Entry 9EZT (X-ray diffraction, 2.50 A resolution); this record covers chains A and B.

# Chain A (and B)
Protein: NAD(P)H dehydrogenase [quinone] 1
Organism: Homo sapiens
Notes: EC 1.6.5.2; chain B of this document is another copy of the same molecule, construct and numbering; everything in this record applies to it too
UniProt: P15559 (NQO1_HUMAN); residue numbers follow UniProt; this construct covers 1-274
Amino-acid sequence (274 residues; each row starts with the number of its first residue):
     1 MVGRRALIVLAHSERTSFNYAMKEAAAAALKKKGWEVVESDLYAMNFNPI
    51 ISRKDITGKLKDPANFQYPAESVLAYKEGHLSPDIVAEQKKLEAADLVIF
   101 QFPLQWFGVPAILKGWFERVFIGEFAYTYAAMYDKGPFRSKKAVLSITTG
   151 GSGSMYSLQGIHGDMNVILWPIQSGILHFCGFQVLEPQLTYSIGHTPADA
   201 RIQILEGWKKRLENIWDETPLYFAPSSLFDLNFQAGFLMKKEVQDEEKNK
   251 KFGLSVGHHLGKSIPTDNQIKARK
Curated features (UniProtKB/Swiss-Prot):
  - binding site (FAD): His-12, Phe-18, Asn-19, Gln-67, Leu-104 to Phe-107, Thr-148 to Gly-151, Tyr-156, Arg-201
  - binding site (substrate): Ala-126 to Thr-128
  - modified residue: Ser-82 (Phosphoserine)
  - cross-link (Glycyl lysine isopeptide (Lys-Gly)): Lys-250 (interchain with G-Cter in SUMO2), Lys-251 (interchain with G-Cter in SUMO2)
  - natural variant: Pro-187 (P187S: Loss of function associated with defective cofactor binding and accelerated proteasomal degradation)
  - mutagenesis: Gln-105 (Q105Y: Decreases the catalytic efficiency toward menadione. Increases the affinity toward NADH. Increases the catalytic afficiency toward nitrobenzene substrate ...), Tyr-129 (Y129F/V: Abolishes the interaction with TP73), Ile-204 (I204V: Has no effect on the affinity toward NADH; when associated with Y-105)
Small-molecule neighbours:
  - FAD (flavin-adenine dinucleotide), molecule 1: His-12, Thr-16, Ser-17, Phe-18, Asn-19, Ala-21, Pro-103, Leu-104, Gln-105, Trp-106, Phe-107, Thr-148, Thr-149, Gly-150, Gly-151, Tyr-156, Ile-193, Gly-194, Arg-201, Leu-205
  - FAD, molecule 2: Ile-51, Asn-65, Gln-67, Tyr-68, Pro-69, Glu-118
  - NAD (nicotinamide-adenine-dinucleotide): Tyr-127, Tyr-129, Phe-179, Phe-233, Gln-234
What the authors report for this chain:
  - conformationally variable residues (side-chain flip): Tyr-129, Arg-201, Phe-233

# Interface between chain A and chain B
Pairs across the interface (118):
  Glu-14(A) / Arg-53(B)  salt bridge
  Glu-14(A) / Phe-66(B)
  Thr-16(A) / Ala-64(B)
  Tyr-43(A) / Ile-50(B)  hydrophobic
  Tyr-43(A) / Ile-51(B)
  Pro-49(A) / Ile-50(B)  hydrophobic
  Pro-49(A) / Ala-111(B)
  Ile-50(A) / Tyr-43(B)  hydrophobic
  Ile-50(A) / Pro-49(B)  hydrophobic
  Ile-51(A) / Tyr-43(B)
  Ile-51(A) / Gln-105(B)
  Arg-53(A) / Glu-14(B)  salt bridge
  Ala-64(A) / Thr-16(B)
  Asn-65(A) / Thr-16(B)
  Phe-66(A) / Glu-14(B)
  Gln-105(A) / Ile-51(B)
  Gln-105(A) / Lys-114(B)  hydrogen bond (backbone-side chain)
  Gln-105(A) / Glu-118(B)
  Trp-106(A) / Lys-114(B)
  Trp-106(A) / Phe-117(B)
  Trp-106(A) / Glu-118(B)
  Trp-106(A) / Phe-121(B)
  Trp-106(A) / Tyr-127(B)  hydrophobic
  Trp-106(A) / Gly-175(B)
  Trp-106(A) / Ile-176(B)  hydrophobic
  Trp-106(A) / Phe-179(B)  hydrophobic
  Trp-106(A) / Cys-180(B)  hydrophobic
  Phe-107(A) / Tyr-133(B)
  Phe-107(A) / Pro-171(B)
  Phe-107(A) / Gly-175(B)
  Val-109(A) / Lys-114(B)  hydrogen bond (backbone-side chain)
  Val-109(A) / Glu-118(B)
  Pro-110(A) / Glu-118(B)
  Ala-111(A) / Pro-49(B)
  Ala-111(A) / Ala-111(B)
  Ala-111(A) / Gly-115(B)
  Ala-111(A) / Glu-118(B)  hydrogen bond (backbone-side chain)
  Lys-114(A) / Gln-105(B)  hydrogen bond (side chain-backbone)
  Lys-114(A) / Val-109(B)  hydrogen bond (side chain-backbone)
  Gly-115(A) / Ala-111(B)
  Phe-117(A) / Trp-106(B)  hydrogen bond (backbone-side chain)
  Glu-118(A) / Gln-105(B)
  Glu-118(A) / Trp-106(B)
  Glu-118(A) / Val-109(B)
  Glu-118(A) / Pro-110(B)
  Glu-118(A) / Ala-111(B)  hydrogen bond (side chain-backbone)
  Phe-121(A) / Trp-106(B)
  Tyr-127(A) / Trp-106(B)  hydrophobic
  Tyr-133(A) / Phe-107(B)
  Tyr-133(A) / Ile-161(B)  hydrophobic
  Tyr-133(A) / His-162(B)  hydrogen bond
  Ser-154(A) / Gly-236(B)  hydrogen bond (side chain-backbone)
  Ser-154(A) / Leu-238(B)
  Met-155(A) / Gly-236(B)
  Ser-157(A) / Leu-238(B)
  Leu-158(A) / His-259(B)
  Leu-158(A) / Leu-260(B)
  Gln-159(A) / Phe-229(B)
  Gln-159(A) / Phe-237(B)
  Gln-159(A) / Leu-238(B)
  Gln-159(A) / Met-239(B)  hydrogen bond (backbone-backbone)
  Gln-159(A) / Gln-244(B)
  Gly-160(A) / Phe-229(B)
  Gly-160(A) / Phe-237(B)
  Gly-160(A) / His-258(B)  hydrogen bond (backbone-side chain)
  Ile-161(A) / Tyr-133(B)  hydrophobic
  Ile-161(A) / Phe-229(B)  hydrophobic
  Ile-161(A) / Phe-237(B)  hydrogen bond (backbone-backbone)
  Ile-161(A) / His-258(B)  hydrogen bond (backbone-side chain)
  His-162(A) / Tyr-133(B)  hydrogen bond
  His-162(A) / Trp-170(B)
  His-162(A) / Phe-179(B)
  Gly-163(A) / Gly-257(B)
  Gly-163(A) / His-258(B)
  Asp-164(A) / Gly-257(B)  hydrogen bond (backbone-backbone)
  Asp-164(A) / His-259(B)  salt bridge
  Val-167(A) / Trp-170(B)
  Val-167(A) / Val-256(B)
  Trp-170(A) / His-162(B)
  Trp-170(A) / Val-167(B)
  Pro-171(A) / Phe-107(B)
  Gly-175(A) / Trp-106(B)
  Gly-175(A) / Phe-107(B)
  Ile-176(A) / Trp-106(B)  hydrophobic
  Phe-179(A) / Trp-106(B)  hydrophobic
  Phe-179(A) / His-162(B)
  Cys-180(A) / Trp-106(B)  hydrophobic
  Phe-229(A) / Gln-159(B)
  Phe-229(A) / Gly-160(B)
  Phe-229(A) / Ile-161(B)  hydrophobic
  Gly-236(A) / Ser-154(B)  hydrogen bond (backbone-side chain)
  Gly-236(A) / Met-155(B)
  Phe-237(A) / Gln-159(B)
  Phe-237(A) / Gly-160(B)
  Phe-237(A) / Ile-161(B)  hydrogen bond (backbone-backbone)
  Leu-238(A) / Ser-154(B)
  Leu-238(A) / Ser-157(B)
  Leu-238(A) / Gln-159(B)
  Met-239(A) / Gln-159(B)  hydrogen bond (backbone-backbone)
  Gln-244(A) / Gln-159(B)
  Val-256(A) / Val-167(B)
  Gly-257(A) / Gly-163(B)
  Gly-257(A) / Asp-164(B)  hydrogen bond (backbone-backbone)
  His-258(A) / Gly-160(B)  hydrogen bond (side chain-backbone)
  His-258(A) / Ile-161(B)  hydrogen bond (side chain-backbone)
  His-258(A) / Gly-163(B)
  His-259(A) / Leu-158(B)
  His-259(A) / Asp-164(B)  salt bridge
  His-259(A) / Ile-264(B)
  Leu-260(A) / Leu-158(B)
  Gly-261(A) / Leu-158(B)
  Gly-261(A) / Ser-263(B)  hydrogen bond (backbone-side chain)
  Lys-262(A) / Lys-262(B)
  Lys-262(A) / Ser-263(B)
  Ser-263(A) / Gly-261(B)  hydrogen bond (side chain-backbone)
  Ser-263(A) / Lys-262(B)
  Ile-264(A) / His-259(B)
  Ile-264(A) / Ile-264(B)  hydrophobic
Other interface residues (no listed pair), chain A (61 interface residues in all): Phe-47, Gly-108, Ile-112, Met-132, Ser-226, Leu-231
Other interface residues (no listed pair), chain B (59 interface residues in all): Phe-47, Asn-65, Gly-108, Ser-226, Leu-231

# Summary
61 residues of chain A and 59 residues of chain B are in contact; the contacts include 23 hydrogen bonds and 4
salt bridges. Polar contacts include Glu-14(A)/Arg-53(B), Asp-164(A)/His-259(B) and Gln-105(A)/Lys-114(B).
Bound to chain A: flavin-adenine dinucleotide and NAD. The paper reports conformational variability at
Tyr-129(A), Arg-201(A) and Phe-233(A).
Both chains are NAD(P)H dehydrogenase [quinone] 1 (Homo sapiens). Entry 9EZT (XFEL structure of hNQO1 mixed
with NADH for 1.2 s) was determined by X-ray diffraction, deposited together with 9EZR, 9EZQ and 9EZS.
